4DOD - chain A; structure by X-ray diffraction, 1.70 A resolution.

[Chain A]
Protein: 1,4-beta-glucanase
From: Caldicellulosiruptor bescii
Notes: EC 3.2.1.4; fragment: Cbescii CelA GH9 module
UniProt: P96311 (P96311_ANATH); residues 24-475 here correspond to UniProt positions 1-452 (UniProt number = residue number - 23)
Sequence (475 residues; row label = number of the first residue in the row):
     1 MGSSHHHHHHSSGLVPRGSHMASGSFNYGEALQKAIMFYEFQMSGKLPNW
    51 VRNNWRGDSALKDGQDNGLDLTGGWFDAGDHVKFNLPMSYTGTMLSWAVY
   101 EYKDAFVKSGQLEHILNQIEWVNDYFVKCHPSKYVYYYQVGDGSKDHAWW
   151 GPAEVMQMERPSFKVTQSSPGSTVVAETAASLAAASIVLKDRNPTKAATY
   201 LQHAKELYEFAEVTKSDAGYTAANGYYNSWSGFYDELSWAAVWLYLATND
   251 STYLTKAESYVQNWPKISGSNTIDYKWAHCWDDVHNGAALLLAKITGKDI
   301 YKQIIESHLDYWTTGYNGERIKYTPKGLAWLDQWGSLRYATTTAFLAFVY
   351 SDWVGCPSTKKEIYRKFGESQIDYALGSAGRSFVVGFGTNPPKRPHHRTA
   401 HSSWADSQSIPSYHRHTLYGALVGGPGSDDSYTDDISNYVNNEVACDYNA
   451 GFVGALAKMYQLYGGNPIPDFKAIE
Unresolved in the structure: 1-21
Differences from the reference sequence: expression tag (1-23); conflict Ala176 (Thr153 in P96311), Thr313 (Ile290 in P96311)
Bound ions: Ca2+: Ser231, Gly232, Asp235, Glu236, Asp282
Residues lining bound ligands: 1,4-diethylene dioxide (DIO): Glu30, Lys34, Gly386, Tyr419, Ile468, Phe471

[In short]
Ligands of chain A: 1,4-diethylene dioxide. Ser231, Gly232, Asp235, Glu236 and Asp282 coordinate Ca2+.
Chain A is 1,4-beta-glucanase (Caldicellulosiruptor bescii); the structure, The structure of Cbescii CelA GH9
module, was determined by X-ray diffraction together with 4EL8 and 4DOE from the same study.
